Entry 9EOZ (electron microscopy, 3.10 A resolution); this record covers chains F and Y of the 11 polymer chains in the assembly.

# Chain F
Name: Histone H4
From: Homo sapiens
Reference sequence: P62805 (H4_HUMAN); residues 1-102 here correspond to UniProt positions 2-103 (UniProt number = residue number + 1)
Chain sequence (102 residues; numbered 1 to 102; the number before each row is that of its first residue):
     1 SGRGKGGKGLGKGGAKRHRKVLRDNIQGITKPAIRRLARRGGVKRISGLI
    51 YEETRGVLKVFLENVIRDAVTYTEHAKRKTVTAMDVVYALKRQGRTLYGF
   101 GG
Disordered / not traced: 1-24
Curated features (UniProtKB/Swiss-Prot):
  - DNA-binding region: Lys16 to Lys20
  - modified residue: Ser1 (N-acetylserine), Arg3 (Asymmetric dimethylarginine), Lys5 (N6-(2-hydroxyisobutyryl)lysine), Lys8 (N6-(2-hydroxyisobutyryl)lysine), Lys12 (N6-(2-hydroxyisobutyryl)lysine), Lys16 (N6-(2-hydroxyisobutyryl)lysine), Lys20 (N6,N6,N6-trimethyllysine), Lys31 (N6-(2-hydroxyisobutyryl)lysine), Lys44 (N6-(2-hydroxyisobutyryl)lysine), Ser47 (Phosphoserine), Tyr51 (Phosphotyrosine), Lys59 (N6-(2-hydroxyisobutyryl)lysine), Lys77 (N6-(2-hydroxyisobutyryl)lysine), Lys79 (N6-(2-hydroxyisobutyryl)lysine), Thr80 (Phosphothreonine), Tyr88 (Phosphotyrosine), Lys91 (N6-(2-hydroxyisobutyryl)lysine)
  - cross-link (Glycyl lysine isopeptide (Lys-Gly)): Lys12 (interchain with G-Cter in SUMO2), Lys20 (interchain with G-Cter in SUMO2), Lys31 (interchain with G-Cter in SUMO2), Lys59 (interchain with G-Cter in SUMO2), Lys79 (interchain with G-Cter in SUMO2), Lys91 (interchain with G-Cter in SUMO2)

# Chain Y
Molecule: Widom 601 DNA
Sequence (145 nucleotides; row label = number of the first residue in the row; numbers below 1 keep their minus sign (DA-145 is residue -145)):
  -145 ATCAGAATCCCGGTGCCGAGGCCGCTCAATTGGTCGTAGACAGCTCTAGC
   -95 ACCGCTTAAACGCACGTACGCGCTGTCCCCCGCGTTTTAACCGCCAAGGG
   -45 GATTACTCCCTAGTCTCCAGGCACGTGTCAGATATATACATCGAT
Disordered / not traced: -145

# Chain F / chain Y interface
Contacting residue pairs (12; chain F residue first):
  Arg35(F) with DC-65(Y), salt bridge to the phosphate
  Arg39(F) with DC-65(Y), salt bridge to the phosphate
  Arg45(F) with DC-66(Y), sugar contact; DC-65(Y), phosphate contact
  Ile46(F) with DC-66(Y), sugar contact; DC-65(Y), hydrogen bond to the phosphate
  Ser47(F) with DC-66(Y), sugar contact
  Gly48(F) with DC-66(Y), hydrogen bond to the phosphate
  Arg78(F) with DG-45(Y), phosphate contact
  Lys79(F) with DG-46(Y), salt bridge to the phosphate; DG-45(Y), hydrogen bond to the phosphate
  Thr80(F) with DG-45(Y), hydrogen bond to the phosphate
Other interface residues (no listed pair), chain F (11 interface residues in all): Lys44, Lys77
Other interface residues (no listed pair), chain Y (6 interface residues in all): DG-64, DA-44

# Summary
Chain F and chain Y form an interface of 11 and 6 residues respectively, with 4 hydrogen bonds and 3 salt
bridges. Polar pairs include Ile46(F)-DC-65(Y), Gly48(F)-DC-66(Y) and Lys79(F)-DG-45(Y). From UniProt: a
DNA-binding region on chain F.
Chain F is Histone H4 (Homo sapiens) and chain Y is Widom 601 DNA; the structure, Human OGG1 bound to a
nucleosome core particle with 8-oxodGuo lesion at SHL6.0, was determined by electron microscopy.
